2IPJ - chains A and B; structure by X-ray diffraction, 1.80 A resolution.

Chain A (and B):
Name: Aldo-keto reductase family 1 member C2
Organism: Homo sapiens
Notes: EC 1.-.-.-, 1.3.1.20, 1.1.1.213; engineered mutation(s): Y24A; chain B of this document is another copy of the same molecule, construct and numbering; everything in this record applies to it too
UniProtKB: P52895 (AK1C2_HUMAN); residue numbers follow UniProt; this construct covers 3-323
Amino-acid sequence (321 residues; each row starts with the number of its first residue):
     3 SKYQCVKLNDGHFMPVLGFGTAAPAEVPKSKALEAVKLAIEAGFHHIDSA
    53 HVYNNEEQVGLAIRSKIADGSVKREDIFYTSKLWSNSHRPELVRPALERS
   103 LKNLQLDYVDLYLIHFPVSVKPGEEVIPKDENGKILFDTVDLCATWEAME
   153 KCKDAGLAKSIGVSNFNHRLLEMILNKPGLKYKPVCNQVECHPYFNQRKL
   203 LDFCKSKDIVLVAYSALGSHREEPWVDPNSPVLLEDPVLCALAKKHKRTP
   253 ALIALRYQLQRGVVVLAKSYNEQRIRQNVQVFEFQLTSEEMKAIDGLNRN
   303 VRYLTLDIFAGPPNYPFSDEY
Differences from the reference sequence: conflict Ala24 (Tyr in P52895)
Ligand contacts:
  - epi-testosterone (FFA; (10alpha,13alpha,14beta,17alpha)-17-hydroxyandrost-4-en-3-one): Val54, Tyr55, Trp86, His117, Val128, Ile129, Trp227, Leu306, Leu308
  - NADP (NAP; NADP nicotinamide-adenine-dinucleotide phosphate): Gly22, Thr23, Ala24, Asp50, Tyr55, Lys84, His117, Ser166, Asn167, Gln190, Tyr216, Ser217, Ala218, Leu219, Gly220, Ser221, His222, Leu236, Ala253, Leu268, Ala269, Lys270, Ser271, Tyr272, Asn273, Arg276, Gln279, Asn280, Leu306
Curated features (UniProtKB/Swiss-Prot):
  - active site: Tyr55 (Proton donor)
  - binding site (NADP(+)): Asp50, Ser166, Asn167, Gln190, Tyr216 to His222, Lys270 to Asn280
  - binding site (substrate): His117, His222, Trp227
  - site: Lys84 (Lowers pKa of active site Tyr)
  - natural variant: Ile79 (I79V: In SRXY8), His90 (H90Q: In SRXY8), His222 (H222Q: In SRXY8), Asn300 (N300T: In SRXY8)
  - mutagenesis: Lys31 (K31A/M: Increases the low androstenedione reductase activity), Arg301 (R301A: Decreases 3-alpha-hydroxysteroid reductase activity about 50-fold), Arg304 (R304A: Decreases 3-alpha-hydroxysteroid reductase activity about 500-fold)

Interface between chain A and chain B:
Pairs across the interface (31; chain A residue first):
  Lys4(A) - Phe15(B)
  Lys4(A) - Glu77(B)  hydrogen bond (side chain-backbone)
  Tyr5(A) - Cys7(B)  hydrogen bond (backbone-side chain)
  Tyr5(A) - Phe15(B)  hydrophobic
  Gln6(A) - Cys7(B)
  Gln6(A) - Val8(B)
  Gln6(A) - Lys9(B)
  Gln6(A) - Phe15(B)
  Cys7(A) - Tyr5(B)  hydrogen bond (side chain-backbone)
  Cys7(A) - Gln6(B)
  Val8(A) - Gln6(B)
  Lys9(A) - Gln6(B)
  Lys9(A) - Glu285(B)  salt bridge
  Phe15(A) - Lys4(B)
  Phe15(A) - Tyr5(B)  hydrophobic
  Phe15(A) - Gln6(B)
  Glu77(A) - Lys4(B)  hydrogen bond (backbone-side chain)
  Asp204(A) - Thr289(B)
  Asp204(A) - Ser290(B)  hydrogen bond
  Lys207(A) - Gln287(B)
  Lys207(A) - Leu288(B)
  Asp210(A) - Glu285(B)
  Asp210(A) - Gln287(B)
  Glu285(A) - Lys9(B)  salt bridge
  Glu285(A) - Asp210(B)
  Gln287(A) - Lys207(B)
  Gln287(A) - Asp210(B)
  Leu288(A) - Lys207(B)
  Thr289(A) - Asp204(B)
  Ser290(A) - Arg200(B)
  Ser290(A) - Asp204(B)  hydrogen bond
Also at the interface, not in a pair above, chain A (24 interface residues in all): Arg200, Ser208, Ile211, Val212, Gln262, Phe284, Phe286, Glu291
Also at the interface, not in a pair above, chain B (23 interface residues in all): Ser208, Ile211, Val212, Gln262, Phe284, Phe286

Summary:
The interface between chain A and chain B involves 24 residues on one side and 23 on the other, with 6
hydrogen bonds and 2 salt bridges. Among the polar pairs are Lys9(A)-Glu285(B), Lys4(A)-Glu77(B) and
Tyr5(A)-Cys7(B). Bound to chain A: NADP and epi-testosterone.
Chain A and chain B are both Aldo-keto reductase family 1 member C2 (Homo sapiens); the structure, Crystal
structure of h3alpha-hydroxysteroid dehydrogenase type 3 mutant Y24A in complex with NADP+ and
epi-testosterone, was determined by X-ray diffraction together with 2IPF and 2IPG from the same study.
